PDB entry 4RV3 | X-ray diffraction, 2.00 A resolution | chain A

# Chain A
Protein: 1-phosphatidylinositol phosphodiesterase
Organism: Staphylococcus aureus
Notes: EC 4.6.1.13
UniProt: P45723 (PLC_STAAE); residues 2-302 here correspond to UniProt positions 11-311 (UniProt number = residue number + 9)
Amino-acid sequence (302 residues; numbered 2 to 303; the number before each row is that of its first residue):
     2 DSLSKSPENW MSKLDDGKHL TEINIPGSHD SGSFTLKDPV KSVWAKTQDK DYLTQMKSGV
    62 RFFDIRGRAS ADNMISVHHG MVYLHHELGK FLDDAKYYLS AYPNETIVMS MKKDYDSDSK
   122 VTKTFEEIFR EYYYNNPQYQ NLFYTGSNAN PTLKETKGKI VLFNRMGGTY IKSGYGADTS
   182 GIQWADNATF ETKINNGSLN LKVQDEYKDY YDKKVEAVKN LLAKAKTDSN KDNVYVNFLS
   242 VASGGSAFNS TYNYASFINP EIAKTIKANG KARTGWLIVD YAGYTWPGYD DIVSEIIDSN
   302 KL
Modified residues: Phe258 (2,3,4,5,6-pentafluoro-l-phenylalanine; PF5)
Differences from the reference sequence: engineered mutation Phe258 (His267 in P45723); expression tag (303)
What the authors report for this chain:
  - conformationally variable residues (loop rearrangement): Phe249

# Overview
From the paper: conformational variability at Phe249.
Chain A is 1-phosphatidylinositol phosphodiesterase (Staphylococcus aureus); the structure, Crystal structure
of a pentafluoro-Phe incorporated Phosphatidylinositol-specific phospholipase C (H258X)from Staphylococcus
aureus, was determined by X-ray diffraction together with 4S3G from the same study.
